5OF4 - chains A and X of the 10 polymer chains in the assembly; structure by electron microscopy, 4.40 A resolution (low resolution: residue-level contacts below are approximate; hydrogen-bond / salt-bridge calls are withheld).

[Chain A]
Name: TFIIH basal transcription factor complex helicase XPB subunit, XPB
From: Homo sapiens
Notes: EC 3.6.4.12
UniProtKB: P19447 (ERCC3_HUMAN); residue numbers follow UniProt; this construct covers 266-782
Chain sequence (553 residues; numbered 221 to 782; 9 numbers in that range are skipped by the numbering (no residue carries them; nothing is unmodelled there); the number before each row is that of its first residue; X marks 36 residues of unknown identity (built as UNK)):
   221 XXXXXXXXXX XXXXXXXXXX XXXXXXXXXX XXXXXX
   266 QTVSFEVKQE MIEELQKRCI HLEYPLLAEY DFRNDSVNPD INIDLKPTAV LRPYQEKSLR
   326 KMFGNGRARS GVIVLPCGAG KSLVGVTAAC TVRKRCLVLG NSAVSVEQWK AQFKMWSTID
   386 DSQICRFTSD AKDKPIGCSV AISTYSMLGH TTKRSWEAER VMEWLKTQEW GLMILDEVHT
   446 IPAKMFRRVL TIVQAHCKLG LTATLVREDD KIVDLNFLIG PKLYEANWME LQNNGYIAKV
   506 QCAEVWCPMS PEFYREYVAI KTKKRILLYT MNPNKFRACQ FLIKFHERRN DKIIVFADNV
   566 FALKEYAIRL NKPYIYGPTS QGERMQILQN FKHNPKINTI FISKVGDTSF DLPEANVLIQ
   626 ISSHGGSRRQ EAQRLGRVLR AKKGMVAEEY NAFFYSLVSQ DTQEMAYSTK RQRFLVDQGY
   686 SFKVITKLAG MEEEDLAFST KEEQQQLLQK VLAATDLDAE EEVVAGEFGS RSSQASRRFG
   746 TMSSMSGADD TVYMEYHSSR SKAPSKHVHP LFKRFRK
Unresolved in the structure: 729-782

[Chain X]
Name: Unassigned secondary structure elements (XPB NTE region)
From: Homo sapiens
Chain sequence (78 residues; row label = number of the first residue in the row; note: 595 numbers in that range are skipped by the numbering (no residue carries them; nothing is unmodelled there); X marks 78 residues of unknown identity (built as UNK)):
    80 XXXXXXXXXX XXX
   134 XXXXXXXXXX X
   147 XXXXXXXXXX XX
   160 XXXXXXXXXX XXX
   174 XXXXXX
   181 XXXXXXX
   737 XXXXXXXXXX XXXXXX

[How chain A and chain X interact]
Interface residues of chain A (facing chain X), 7 residues: Tyr289, Leu470, Asn481, Pro486, Lys487, Glu490, Asp682

[In short]
No residue of chain A is in contact with chain X.
Chain A is TFIIH basal transcription factor complex helicase XPB subunit, XPB and chain X is Unassigned
secondary structure elements (XPB NTE region), both from Homo sapiens; the structure, The cryo-EM structure of
human TFIIH, was determined by electron microscopy.
